5K7L - chains A and B; structure by electron microscopy, 3.78 A resolution.

# Chain A
Protein: Potassium voltage-gated channel subfamily H member 1
Source organism: Rattus norvegicus
UniProt: Q63472 (KCNH1_RAT); the construct lacks a stretch of the UniProt sequence, so the offset changes along the chain: 1-773 = UniProt 1-773; 774-848 = UniProt 888-962
Amino-acid sequence (857 residues; row label = number of the first residue in the row):
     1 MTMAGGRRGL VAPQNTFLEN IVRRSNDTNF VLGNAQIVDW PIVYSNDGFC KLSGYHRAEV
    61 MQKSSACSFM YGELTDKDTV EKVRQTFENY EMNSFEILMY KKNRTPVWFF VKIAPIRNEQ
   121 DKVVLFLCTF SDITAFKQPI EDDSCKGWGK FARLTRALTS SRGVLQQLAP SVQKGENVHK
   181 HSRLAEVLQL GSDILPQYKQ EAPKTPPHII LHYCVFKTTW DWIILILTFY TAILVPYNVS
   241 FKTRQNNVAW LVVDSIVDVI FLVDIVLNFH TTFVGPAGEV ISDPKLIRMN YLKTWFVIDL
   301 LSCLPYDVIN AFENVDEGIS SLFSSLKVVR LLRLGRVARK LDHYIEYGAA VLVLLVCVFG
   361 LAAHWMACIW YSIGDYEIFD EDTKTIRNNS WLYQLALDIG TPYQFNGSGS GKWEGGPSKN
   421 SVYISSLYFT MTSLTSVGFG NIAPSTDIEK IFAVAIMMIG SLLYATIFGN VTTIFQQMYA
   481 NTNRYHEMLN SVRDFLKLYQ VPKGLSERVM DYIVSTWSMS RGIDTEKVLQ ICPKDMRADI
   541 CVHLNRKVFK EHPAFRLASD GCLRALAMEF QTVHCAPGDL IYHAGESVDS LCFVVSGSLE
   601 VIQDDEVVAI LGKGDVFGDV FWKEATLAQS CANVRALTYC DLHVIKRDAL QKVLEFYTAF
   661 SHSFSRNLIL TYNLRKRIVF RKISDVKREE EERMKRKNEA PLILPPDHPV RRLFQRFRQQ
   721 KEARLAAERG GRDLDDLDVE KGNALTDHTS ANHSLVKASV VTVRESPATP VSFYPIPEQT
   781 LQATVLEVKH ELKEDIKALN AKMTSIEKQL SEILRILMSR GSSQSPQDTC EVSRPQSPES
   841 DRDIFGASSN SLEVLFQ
Unresolved in the structure: 1-9, 407-411, 697-703, 723-857
Sequence notes: expression tag (849-857)
Curated features (UniProtKB/Swiss-Prot):
  - region: Phe151 to Arg162 (Required for phosphatidylinositol bisphosphate binding), Tyr672 to Leu674 (Interaction with cyclic nucleotide-binding pocket)
  - motif: Ser436 to Asn441 (Selectivity filter)
  - glycosylation (N-linked (GlcNAc...) asparagine): Asn388, Asn406
  - modified residue (Phosphoserine): Ser833, Ser837, Ser840
Covalently attached groups: N-acetylglucosamine (NAG) linked to Asn388
From the paper describing this entry:
  - post-translational modification sites: Asn388
  - post-translational modification sites: Asn406 (proposed by the authors, not directly observed)
  - binding site for N-acetylglucosamine: Asn388
  - contacts within the chain: Asp264-Arg336, Asp299-Arg336

# Chain B
Protein: Calmodulin
Source organism: Homo sapiens
UniProt: P62158 (CALM_HUMAN); residues 0-148 here correspond to UniProt positions 1-149 (UniProt number = residue number + 1)
Amino-acid sequence (149 residues; numbered 0 to 148; the number before each row is that of its first residue; numbering starts at 0):
     0 MADQLTEEQI AEFKEAFSLF DKDGDGTITT KELGTVMRSL GQNPTEAELQ DMINEVDADG
    60 NGTIDFPEFL TMMARKMKDT DSEEEIREAF RVFDKDGNGY ISAAELRHVM TNLGEKLTDE
   120 EVDEMIREAD IDGDGQVNYE EFVQMMTAK
Unresolved in the structure: 0-5, 148
From the paper describing this entry:
  - conformationally variable residues: Met76 to Asp80

# Chain A / chain B interface
Residue-residue contacts - 12 pairs, chain A then chain B:
  Lys137(A) - Gln41(B)
  Trp148(A) - Leu32(B)  hydrophobic
  Trp148(A) - Val55(B)
  Ala152(A) - Phe68(B)  hydrophobic
  Arg156(A) - Phe12(B)
  Ala169(A) - Ser38(B)
  Pro170(A) - Thr34(B)
  Pro170(A) - Ser38(B)
  Val172(A) - Ser38(B)
  Gln173(A) - Arg37(B)
  Lys174(A) - Arg37(B)
  Gly175(A) - Ser38(B)  hydrogen bond (backbone-backbone)
Also at the interface, not in a pair above, chain A (16 interface residues in all): Ala135, Phe136, Gln138, Pro139, Phe151, Arg153
Also at the interface, not in a pair above, chain B (13 interface residues in all): Val35, Met36, Leu39, Met51, Lys75
Interface features reported in the paper:
  - interface residues, chain A: Gly147(A)

# Overview
16 residues of chain A and 13 residues of chain B are in contact; the contacts include 1 hydrogen bond. Its
one hydrogen bond, Gly175(A)-Ser38(B), is backbone to backbone. N-acetylglucosamine is covalently linked to
Asn388(A). The paper reports a binding site for N-acetylglucosamine at Asn388(A); the interface residue
Gly147(A).
Chain A is Potassium voltage-gated channel subfamily H member 1 (Rattus norvegicus) and chain B is Calmodulin
(Homo sapiens); the structure, Single particle cryo-EM structure of the voltage-gated K+ channel Eag1 bound to
the channel inhibitor calmodulin, was determined by electron microscopy.
